Entry 5F38 (X-ray diffraction, 1.90 A resolution); this record covers chains B and D of the 4 polymer chains in the assembly.

Chain B:
Protein: Acetyl-CoA acetyltransferase
Organism: Escherichia coli K-12
Notes: EC 2.3.1.9
UniProt: P76461 (ATOB_ECOLI); residues 1-393 here = UniProt positions 1-393
Sequence (393 residues; numbered 1 to 393; the number before each row is that of its first residue):
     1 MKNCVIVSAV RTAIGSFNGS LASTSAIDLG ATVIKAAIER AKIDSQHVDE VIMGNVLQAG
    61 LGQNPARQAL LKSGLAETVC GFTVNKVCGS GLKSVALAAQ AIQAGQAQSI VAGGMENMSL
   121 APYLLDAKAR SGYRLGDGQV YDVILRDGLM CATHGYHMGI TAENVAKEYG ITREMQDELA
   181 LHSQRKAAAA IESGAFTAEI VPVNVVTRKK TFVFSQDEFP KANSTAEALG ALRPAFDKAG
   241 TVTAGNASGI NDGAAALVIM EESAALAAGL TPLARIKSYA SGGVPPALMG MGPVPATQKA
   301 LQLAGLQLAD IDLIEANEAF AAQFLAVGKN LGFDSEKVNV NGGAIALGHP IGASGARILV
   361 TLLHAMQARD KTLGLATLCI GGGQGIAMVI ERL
Unresolved in the structure: 209
Modified / non-standard residues: Lys86 (N-dimethyl-lysine; MLY); Cys88 (S-oxy cysteine; CSX)
Ligand contacts: coenzyme A (COZ): Cys88, Leu149, His157, Met158, Gln184, Lys221, Ser224, Ala228, Leu229, Leu232, Ala235, Phe236, Thr243, Ala244, Gly245, Ala247, Ser248, Gly249, Ile250, Met289, Ala319, Phe320, His349, Ile351, Cys379
Swiss-Prot annotation at these positions:
  - active site: Cys88 (Acyl-thioester intermediate), His349 (Proton acceptor), Cys379 (Proton acceptor)

Chain D:
Protein: Acetyl-CoA acetyltransferase
Organism: Escherichia coli K-12
Notes: EC 2.3.1.9
UniProt: P76461 (ATOB_ECOLI); residues 1-392 here = UniProt positions 1-392
Sequence (394 residues; row label = number of the first residue in the row; numbers below 1 keep their minus sign (Ala-1 is residue -1)):
    -1 ASMKNCVIVS AVRTAIGSFN GSLASTSAID LGATVIKAAI ERAKIDSQHV DEVIMGNVLQ
    59 AGLGQNPARQ ALLKSGLAET VCGFTVNKVC GSGLKSVALA AQAIQAGQAQ SIVAGGMENM
   119 SLAPYLLDAK ARSGYRLGDG QVYDVILRDG LMCATHGYHM GITAENVAKE YGITREMQDE
   179 LALHSQRKAA AAIESGAFTA EIVPVNVVTR KKTFVFSQDE FPKANSTAEA LGALRPAFDK
   239 AGTVTAGNAS GINDGAAALV IMEESAALAA GLTPLARIKS YASGGVPPAL MGMGPVPATQ
   299 KALQLAGLQL ADIDLIEANE AFAAQFLAVG KNLGFDSEKV NVNGGAIALG HPIGASGARI
   359 LVTLLHAMQA RDKTLGLATL CIGGGQGIAM VIER
Construct notes: expression tag (-1 to 0)
Modified / non-standard residues: Lys86 (N-dimethyl-lysine; MLY); Cys88 (S-oxy cysteine; CSX)
Ligand contacts: 5UG ([(3S)-2,2-dimethyl-3-oxidanyl-4-oxidanylidene-4-[[3-oxidanylidene-3-(2-sulfanylethylamino)propyl]amino]butyl] phosphono hydrogen phosphate): Cys88, Leu149, His157, Met158, Ala235, Phe236, Ala244, Ser248, Gly249, Ile250, Met289, Ala319, Phe320, His349, Ile351, Cys379
Swiss-Prot annotation at these positions:
  - active site: Cys88 (Acyl-thioester intermediate), His349 (Proton acceptor), Cys379 (Proton acceptor)

How chain B and chain D interact:
Pairs across the interface (16; chain B residue first):
  Ala129(B) - Gly132(D)
  Ala129(B) - Tyr133(D)  hydrogen bond (backbone-backbone)
  Arg130(B) - Gly132(D)
  Arg130(B) - Tyr133(D)  hydrogen bond (backbone-backbone)
  Arg130(B) - Arg134(D)  hydrogen bond (backbone-backbone)
  Arg130(B) - Leu135(D)
  Ser131(B) - Ser131(D)
  Ser131(B) - Gly132(D)
  Gly132(B) - Ala129(D)
  Gly132(B) - Arg130(D)
  Gly132(B) - Ser131(D)
  Gly132(B) - Gly132(D)
  Tyr133(B) - Ala129(D)  hydrogen bond (backbone-backbone)
  Tyr133(B) - Arg130(D)  hydrogen bond (backbone-backbone)
  Arg134(B) - Arg130(D)  hydrogen bond (backbone-backbone)
  Leu135(B) - Arg130(D)
Interface residues without a listed pair, chain B (8 interface residues in all): Leu125
Interface residues without a listed pair, chain D (8 interface residues in all): Leu125

Overview:
Chain B and chain D each contribute 8 residues to their interface, with 6 hydrogen bonds. Backbone hydrogen
bonds pair Ala129(B)-Tyr133(D), Arg130(B)-Tyr133(D) and Arg130(B)-Arg134(D). Ligands of chain B: coenzyme A.
Bound to chain D: compound 5UG.
Chain B is Acetyl-CoA acetyltransferase and chain D is Acetyl-CoA acetyltransferase, both from Escherichia
coli K-12; the structure, X-ray crystal structure of a thiolase from Escherichia coli at 1.8 A resolution, was
determined by X-ray diffraction together with 5F0V from the same study.
